Entry 8WWT (X-ray diffraction, 1.00 A resolution); this record covers chain A.

Chain A:
Name: Glucanase
Organism: Phanerodontia chrysosporium
Notes: EC 3.2.1.-
UniProtKB: H3K419 (H3K419_PHACH); residue numbers follow UniProt; this construct covers 82-439
Sequence (358 residues; row label = number of the first residue in the row):
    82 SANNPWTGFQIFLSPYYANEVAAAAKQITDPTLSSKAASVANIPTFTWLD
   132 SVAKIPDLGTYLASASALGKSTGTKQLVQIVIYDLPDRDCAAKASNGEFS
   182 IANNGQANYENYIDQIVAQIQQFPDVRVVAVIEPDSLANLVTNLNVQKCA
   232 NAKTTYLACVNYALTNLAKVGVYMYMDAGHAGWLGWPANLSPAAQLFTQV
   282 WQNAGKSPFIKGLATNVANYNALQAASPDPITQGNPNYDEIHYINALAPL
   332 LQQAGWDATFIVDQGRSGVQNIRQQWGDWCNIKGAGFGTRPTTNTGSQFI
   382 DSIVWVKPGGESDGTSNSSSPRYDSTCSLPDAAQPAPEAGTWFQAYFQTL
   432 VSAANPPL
Sequence notes: engineered mutation Ser-393 (Cys in H3K419)
Cystine bridges: Cys-171/Cys-230, Cys-361/Cys-408

Overview:
Chain A is Glucanase (Phanerodontia chrysosporium); the structure, X-Ray crystal structure of glycoside
hydrolase family 6 cellobiohydrolase from Phanerochaete chrysosporium PcCel6A C393S, was determined by X-ray
diffraction together with 8WUP, 8WW5 and 8WX6 from the same study.
